Entry 1QVG (X-ray diffraction, 2.90 A resolution); this record covers chains 0 and X of the 33 polymer chains in the assembly.

Chain 0:
Molecule: 23S ribosomal RNA
Source organism: Haloarcula marismortui
Sequence (2922 nucleotides; each row starts with the number of its first residue):
     2 UUGGCUACUA UGCCAGCUGG UGGAUUGCUC GGCUCAGGCG CUGAUGAAGG ACGUGCCAAG
    62 CUGCGAUAAG CCAUGGGGAG CCGCACGGAG GCGAAGAACC AUGGAUUUCC GAAUGAGAAU
   122 CUCUCUAACA AUUGCUUCGC GCAAUGAGGA ACCCCGAGAA CUGAAACAUC UCAGUAUCGG
   182 GAGGAACAGA AAACGCAAUG UGAUGUCGUU AGUAACCGCG AGUGAACGCG AUACAGCCCA
   242 AACCGAAGCC CUCACGGGCA AUGUGGUGUC AGGGCUACCU CUCAUCAGCC GACCGUCUCG
   302 ACGAAGUCUC UUGGAACAGA GCGUGAUACA GGGUGACAAC CCCGUACUCG AGACCAGUAC
   362 GACGUGCGGU AGUGCCAGAG UAGCGGGGGU UGGAUAUCCC UCGCGAAUAA CGCAGGCAUC
   422 GACUGCGAAG GCUAAACACA ACCUGAGACC GAUAGUGAAC AAGUAGUGUG AACGAACGCU
   482 GCAAAGUACC CUCAGAAGGG AGGCGAAAUA GAGCAUGAAA UCAGUUGGCG AUCGAGCGAC
   542 AGGGCAUACA AGGUCCCUCG ACGAAUGACC GACGCGCGAG CGUCCAGUAA GACUCACGGG
   602 AAGCCGAUGU UCUGUCGUAC GUUUUGAAAA ACGAGCCAGG GAGUGUGUCU GCAUGGCAAG
   662 UCUAACCGGA GUAUCCGGGG AGGCACAGGG AAACCGACAU GGCCGCAGGG CUUUGCCCGA
   722 GGGCCGCCGU CUUCAAGGGC GGGGAGCCAU GUGGACACGA CCCGAAUCCG GACGAUCUAC
   782 GCAUGGACAA GAUGAAGCGU GCCGAAAGGC ACGUGGAAGU CUGUUAGAGU UGGUGUCCUA
   842 CAAUACCCUC UCGUGAUCUA UGUGUAGGGG UGAAAGGCCC AUCGAGUCCG GCAACAGCUG
   902 GUUCCAAUCG AAACAUGUCG AAGCAUGACC UCCGCCGAGG UAGUCUGUGA GGUAGAGCGA
   962 CCGAUUGGUG UGUCCGCCUC CGAGAGGAGU CGGCACACCU GUCAAACUCC AAACUUACAG
  1022 ACGCCGUUUG ACGCGGGGAU UCCGGUGCGC GGGGUAAGCC UGUGUACCAG GAGGGGAACA
  1082 ACCCAGAGAU AGGUUAAGGU CCCCAAGUGU GGAUUAAGUG UAAUCCUCUG AAGGUGGUCU
  1142 CGAGCCCUAG ACAGCCGGGA GGUGAGCUUA GAAGCAGCUA CCCUCUAAGA AAAGCGUAAC
  1202 AGCUUACCGG CCGAGGUUUG AGGCGCCCAA AAUGAUCGGG ACUCAAAUCC ACCACCGAGA
  1262 CCUGUCCGUA CCACUCAUAC UGGUAAUCGA GUAGAUUGGC GCUCUAAUUG GAUGGAAGUA
  1322 GGGGUGAAAA CUCCUAUGGA CCGAUUAGUG ACGAAAAUCC UGGCCAUAGU AGCAGCGAUA
  1382 GUCGGGUGAG AACCCCGACG GCCUAAUGGA UAAGGGUUCC UCAGCACUGC UGAUCAGCUG
  1442 AGGGUUAGCC GGUCCUAAGU CAUACCGCAA CUCGACUAUG ACGAAAUGGG AAACGGGUUA
  1502 AUAUUCCCGU GCCACUAUGC AGUGAAAGUU GACGCCCUGG GGUCGAUCAC GCUGGGCAUU
  1562 CGCCCAGUCG AACCGUCCAA CUCCGUGGAA GCCGUAAUGG CAGGAAGCGG ACGAACGGCG
  1622 GCAUAGGGAA ACGUGAUUCA ACCUGGGGCC CAUGAAAAGA CGAGCAUAGU GUCCGUACCG
  1682 AGAACCGACA CAGGUGUCCA UGGCGGCGAA AGCCAAGGCC UGUCGGGAGC AACCAACGUU
  1742 AGGGAAUUCG GCAAGUUAGU CCCGUACCUU CGGAAGAAGG GAUGCCUGCU CCGGAACGGA
  1802 GCAGGUCGCA GUGACUCGGA AGCUCGGACU GUCUAGUAAC AACAUAGGUG ACCGCAAAUC
  1862 CGCAAGGACU CGUACGGUCA CUGAAUCCUG CCCAGUGCAG GUAUCUGAAC ACCUCGUACA
  1922 AGAGGACGAA GGACCUGUCA ACGGCGGGGG UAACUAUGAC CCUCUUAAGG UAGCGUAGUA
  1982 CCUUGCCGCA UCAGUAGCGG CUUGCAUGAA UGGAUUAACC AGAGCUUCAC UGUCCCAACG
  2042 UUGGGCCCGG UGAACUGUAC AUUCCAGUGC GGAGUCUGGA GACACCCAGG GGGAAGCGAA
  2102 GACCCUAUGG AGCUUUACUG CAGGCUGUCG CUGAGACGUG GUCGCCGAUG UGCAGCAUAG
  2162 GUAGGAGACA CUACACAGGU ACCCGCGCUA GCGGGCCACC GAGUCAACAG UGAAAUACUA
  2222 CCCGUCGGUG ACUGCGACUC UCACUCCGGG AGGAGGACAC CGAUAGCCGG GCAGUUUGAC
  2282 UGGGGCGGUA CGCGCUCGAA AAGAUAUCGA GCGCGCCCUA UGGCUAUCUC AGCCGGGACA
  2342 GAGACCCGGC GAAGAGUGCA AGAGCAAAAG AUAGCUUGAC AGUGUUCUUC CCAACGAGGA
  2402 ACGCUGACGC GAAAGCGUGG UCUAGCGAAC CAAUUAGCCU GCUUGAUGCG GGCAAUUGAU
  2462 GACAGAAAAG CUACCCUAGG GAUAACAGAG UCGUCACUCG CAAGAGCACA UAUCGACCGA
  2522 GUGGCUUGCU ACCUCGAUGU CGGUUCCCUC CAUCCUGCCC GUGCAGAAGC GGGCAAGGGU
  2582 GAGGUUGUUC GCCUAUUAAA GGAGGUCGUG AGCUGGGUUU AGACCGUCGU GAGACAGGUC
  2642 GGCUGCUAUC UACUGGGUGU GUAAUGGUGU CUGACAAGAA CGACCGUAUA GUACGAGAGG
  2702 AACUACGGUU GGUGGCCACU GGUGUACCGG UUGUUCGAGA GAGCACGUGC CGGGUAGCCA
  2762 CGCCACACGG GGUAAGAGCU GAACGCAUCU AAGCUCGAAA CCCACUUGGA AAAGAGACAC
  2822 CGCCGAGGUC CCGCGUACAA GACGCGGUCG AUAGACUCGG GGUGUGCGCG UCGAGGUAAC
  2882 GAGACGUUAA GCCCACGAGC ACUAACAGAC CAAAGCCAUC AU
Not modelled in the structure: 2-9, 126-127, 715, 971-998, 1560, 1952-1963, 2137-2236, 2339-2343, 2665-2666, 2915-2923
Metal / ion sites: Mg2+ site 1 near G28 (its only coordinating residue here); Na+ site 1: C40, G41; Na+ site 2: G56, A59, G61; Na+ site 3 near U108 (its only coordinating residue here); Mg2+ site 2: A114, U115; Na+ site 4: C141, G142; Na+ site 5 near U146 (its only coordinating residue here); Mg2+ site 3: C162, U163, U2276; K+ site 1: C162, U163, U172; Mg2+ site 4: A165, A167, C168; Na+ site 6: A165, A166, A167; Mg2+ site 5: A166, G219; 60 more Na+ sites not listed; 96 more Mg2+ sites not listed; 1 more K+ sites not listed
Reported in the primary citation:
  - conformationally variable residues (side-chain flip): U2541, U2619, U2620

Chain X:
Name: 50S ribosomal protein L32E
Source organism: Haloarcula marismortui
UniProtKB: P12736 (RL32_HALMA); residue numbers follow UniProt; this construct covers 1-240
Amino-acid sequence (240 residues; row label = number of the first residue in the row):
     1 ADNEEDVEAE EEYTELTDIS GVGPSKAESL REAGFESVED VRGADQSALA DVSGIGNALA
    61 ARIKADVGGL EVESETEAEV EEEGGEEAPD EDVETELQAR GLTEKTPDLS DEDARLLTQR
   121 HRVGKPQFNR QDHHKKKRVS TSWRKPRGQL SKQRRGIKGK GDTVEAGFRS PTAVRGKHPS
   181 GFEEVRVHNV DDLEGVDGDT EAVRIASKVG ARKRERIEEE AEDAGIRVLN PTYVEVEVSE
Not modelled in the structure: 1-94, 237-240
Metal / ion sites: Mg2+: His-133, Lys-136, Val-139

Interface between chain 0 and chain X:
Contacting residue pairs (171):
  G320(0) with Arg-212(X), hydrogen bond to the sugar
  A521(0) with Lys-137(X), salt bridge to the phosphate
  U522(0) with Lys-137(X), salt bridge to the phosphate
  G537(0) with Lys-135(X), hydrogen bond to the sugar; Lys-160(X), sugar contact
  C538(0) with His-134(X), salt bridge to the phosphate; Lys-135(X), salt bridge to the phosphate
  G539(0) with His-134(X), sugar contact; Gly-159(X), hydrogen bond to the base
  A540(0) with Gln-127(X), hydrogen bond to the phosphate; Gly-159(X), sugar contact; Gly-161(X), sugar contact
  C541(0) with Pro-126(X), phosphate contact; Gln-127(X), hydrogen bond to the phosphate
  A551(0) with Tyr-233(X), phosphate contact
  A552(0) with Arg-204(X), hydrogen bond to the phosphate; Leu-229(X), sugar contact; Pro-231(X), phosphate contact; Tyr-233(X), hydrogen bond to the phosphate
  G553(0) with His-178(X), salt bridge to the phosphate; Pro-179(X), sugar contact; Arg-204(X), salt bridge to the phosphate; Leu-229(X), phosphate contact
  G554(0) with His-178(X), salt bridge to the phosphate; Ser-180(X), phosphate contact; Arg-227(X), salt bridge to the phosphate
  U555(0) with His-121(X), phosphate contact
  C556(0) with His-121(X), salt bridge to the phosphate
  C594(0) with Arg-122(X), hydrogen bond to the sugar
  U595(0) with Thr-118(X), phosphate contact; Arg-122(X), salt bridge to the phosphate
  C617(0) with Lys-158(X), hydrogen bond to the sugar; Gly-159(X), base contact
  G618(0) with Lys-158(X), sugar contact; Lys-160(X), hydrogen bond to the sugar
  A620(0) with Asp-132(X), hydrogen bond to the sugar; Lys-135(X), hydrogen bond to the sugar; Lys-152(X), phosphate contact; Lys-160(X), salt bridge to the phosphate
  C621(0) with Gln-131(X), phosphate contact; Asp-132(X), sugar contact; Ser-151(X), phosphate contact; Lys-152(X), salt bridge to the phosphate
  G622(0) with Gln-131(X), hydrogen bond to the phosphate; Arg-147(X), phosphate contact; Gly-148(X), hydrogen bond to the phosphate; Ser-151(X), phosphate contact
  U623(0) with Gly-148(X), phosphate contact; Gln-149(X), hydrogen bond to the phosphate; Leu-150(X), base contact
  U624(0) with Leu-150(X), base contact
  A628(0) with Leu-150(X), phosphate contact
  A629(0) with Lys-152(X), salt bridge to the phosphate
  C637(0) with Lys-136(X), salt bridge to the phosphate; Arg-138(X), salt bridge to the phosphate
  C638(0) with Lys-136(X), phosphate contact; Lys-137(X), hydrogen bond to the phosphate; Arg-138(X), salt bridge to the phosphate
  A639(0) with Arg-138(X), phosphate contact
  C905(0) with Arg-144(X), salt bridge to the phosphate
  C906(0) with Trp-143(X), hydrogen bond to the phosphate; Arg-144(X), phosphate contact; Lys-145(X), hydrogen bond to the phosphate; Arg-147(X), salt bridge to the phosphate
  A907(0) with Trp-143(X), hydrogen bond to the phosphate; Lys-145(X), phosphate contact; Val-164(X), sugar contact
  A908(0) with Glu-165(X), phosphate contact; Ala-166(X), hydrogen bond to the phosphate
  G1071(0) with Gln-149(X), phosphate contact; Arg-154(X), sugar contact
  G1072(0) with Arg-154(X), salt bridge to the phosphate; Arg-155(X), phosphate contact
  A1073(0) with Arg-155(X), sugar contact; Gly-156(X), hydrogen bond to the sugar; Ile-157(X), phosphate contact
  G1074(0) with Ile-157(X), phosphate contact; Lys-158(X), hydrogen bond to the phosphate
  G1075(0) with Lys-158(X), salt bridge to the phosphate
  G1089(0) with Glu-165(X), hydrogen bond to the sugar; Gly-167(X), hydrogen bond to the base
  A1090(0) with Gly-167(X), sugar contact; Phe-168(X), sugar contact
  U1091(0) with Val-123(X), sugar contact
  G1260(0) with Lys-158(X), hydrogen bond to the base
  U1266(0) with Arg-115(X), hydrogen bond to the phosphate; Gln-119(X), hydrogen bond to the sugar
  C1267(0) with Arg-115(X), salt bridge to the phosphate; Leu-116(X), sugar contact; Gln-119(X), sugar contact; Pro-171(X), sugar contact
  C1268(0) with Ala-166(X), hydrogen bond to the sugar; Gly-167(X), base contact; Arg-169(X), sugar contact; Ser-170(X), sugar contact; Pro-171(X), phosphate contact; Thr-172(X), hydrogen bond to the phosphate; Arg-175(X), hydrogen bond to the phosphate
  G1269(0) with Ala-166(X), sugar contact; Arg-175(X), salt bridge to the phosphate
  U1293(0) with Gln-149(X), hydrogen bond to the sugar; Arg-154(X), sugar contact
  A1294(0) with Gln-149(X), phosphate contact
  G1311(0) with His-188(X), sugar contact; Asn-189(X), phosphate contact
  G1312(0) with His-188(X), sugar contact; Asn-189(X), phosphate contact; Lys-208(X), hydrogen bond to the sugar; Val-209(X), hydrogen bond to the sugar; Lys-213(X), salt bridge to the phosphate
  A1313(0) with Lys-208(X), sugar contact; Val-209(X), phosphate contact; Gly-210(X), hydrogen bond to the phosphate; Lys-213(X), salt bridge to the phosphate
  U1314(0) with Gly-210(X), phosphate contact
  G1315(0) with Gly-210(X), sugar contact; Ala-211(X), hydrogen bond to the phosphate; Arg-212(X), hydrogen bond to the sugar; Glu-215(X), hydrogen bond to the base
  G1316(0) with Gly-210(X), phosphate contact; Ala-211(X), hydrogen bond to the phosphate
  A1317(0) with Lys-208(X), phosphate contact
  A1318(0) with Lys-208(X), phosphate contact
  G1324(0) with Arg-204(X), base contact
  G1325(0) with Pro-179(X), sugar contact
  U1326(0) with Arg-120(X), salt bridge to the phosphate; Gly-176(X), sugar contact; Lys-177(X), sugar contact
  G1327(0) with Arg-120(X), salt bridge to the phosphate; Lys-125(X), hydrogen bond to the base; Arg-169(X), hydrogen bond to the phosphate; Ser-170(X), phosphate contact; Arg-175(X), phosphate contact; Gly-176(X), hydrogen bond to the phosphate
  A1328(0) with Lys-125(X), sugar contact; Phe-128(X), sugar contact; Val-164(X), sugar contact; Glu-165(X), base contact; Ala-166(X), hydrogen bond to the base; Phe-168(X), sugar contact; Arg-169(X), salt bridge to the phosphate; Ser-170(X), hydrogen bond to the phosphate; Arg-175(X), salt bridge to the phosphate
  A1329(0) with Lys-125(X), salt bridge to the phosphate; Phe-128(X), phosphate contact; Trp-143(X), phosphate contact; Val-164(X), sugar contact; Arg-169(X), base contact
  A1330(0) with Ser-142(X), sugar contact; Trp-143(X), hydrogen bond to the phosphate; Arg-144(X), phosphate contact
  A1331(0) with Ser-142(X), hydrogen bond to the phosphate; Arg-144(X), salt bridge to the phosphate
  U1333(0) with Arg-186(X), hydrogen bond to the phosphate; Arg-204(X), sugar contact
  C1334(0) with Arg-186(X), salt bridge to the phosphate; Arg-204(X), hydrogen bond to the sugar; Ile-205(X), sugar contact; Ala-206(X), phosphate contact; Ser-207(X), hydrogen bond to the phosphate; Asn-230(X), hydrogen bond to the phosphate
  C1335(0) with Ser-207(X), phosphate contact; Asn-230(X), phosphate contact
  C1343(0) with Lys-208(X), hydrogen bond to the sugar
  G1344(0) with Lys-208(X), sugar contact
  A1356(0) with Arg-130(X), salt bridge to the phosphate; Asp-132(X), base contact; Lys-136(X), base contact; Arg-138(X), hydrogen bond to the base; Val-139(X), base contact
  U2059(0) with Lys-136(X), hydrogen bond to the sugar
Also at the interface, not in a pair above, chain 0 (77 interface residues in all): A319, C596, U625, G636, G1290, G1292, A2060
Also at the interface, not in a pair above, chain X (78 interface residues in all): Glu-112, Val-174, Glu-184, Arg-214, Arg-216

Summary:
The interface between chain 0 and chain X involves 77 residues on one side and 78 on the other; the contacts
include 52 hydrogen bonds and 32 salt bridges. Among the polar pairs are G539(0)/Gly-159(X),
G1089(0)/Gly-167(X) and G1260(0)/Lys-158(X). C40(0) and G41(0) form the Na+ site 1. From the paper:
conformational variability at U2541(0), U2619(0) and U2620(0).
Here chain 0 is 23S ribosomal RNA and chain X is 50S ribosomal protein L32E, both from Haloarcula marismortui.
Entry 1QVG (Structure of CCA oligonucleotide bound to the tRNA binding sites of the large ribosomal subunit of
...) was determined by X-ray diffraction together with 1QVF from the same study.
